9BYQ - chains F and D of the 6 polymer chains in the assembly; structure by electron microscopy, 2.20 A resolution.

# Chain F
Molecule: 12-nt DNA strand
Sequence (12 nucleotides; each row starts with the number of its first residue):
     1 AGCTCGATTT TT

# Chain D
Protein: Major DNA-binding protein
Organism: human gammaherpesvirus 4
Reference sequence: P03227 (DNBI_EBVB9); numbering as in UniProt (aligned over 1-1128)
Chain sequence (1128 residues; numbered 1 to 1128; the number before each row is that of its first residue):
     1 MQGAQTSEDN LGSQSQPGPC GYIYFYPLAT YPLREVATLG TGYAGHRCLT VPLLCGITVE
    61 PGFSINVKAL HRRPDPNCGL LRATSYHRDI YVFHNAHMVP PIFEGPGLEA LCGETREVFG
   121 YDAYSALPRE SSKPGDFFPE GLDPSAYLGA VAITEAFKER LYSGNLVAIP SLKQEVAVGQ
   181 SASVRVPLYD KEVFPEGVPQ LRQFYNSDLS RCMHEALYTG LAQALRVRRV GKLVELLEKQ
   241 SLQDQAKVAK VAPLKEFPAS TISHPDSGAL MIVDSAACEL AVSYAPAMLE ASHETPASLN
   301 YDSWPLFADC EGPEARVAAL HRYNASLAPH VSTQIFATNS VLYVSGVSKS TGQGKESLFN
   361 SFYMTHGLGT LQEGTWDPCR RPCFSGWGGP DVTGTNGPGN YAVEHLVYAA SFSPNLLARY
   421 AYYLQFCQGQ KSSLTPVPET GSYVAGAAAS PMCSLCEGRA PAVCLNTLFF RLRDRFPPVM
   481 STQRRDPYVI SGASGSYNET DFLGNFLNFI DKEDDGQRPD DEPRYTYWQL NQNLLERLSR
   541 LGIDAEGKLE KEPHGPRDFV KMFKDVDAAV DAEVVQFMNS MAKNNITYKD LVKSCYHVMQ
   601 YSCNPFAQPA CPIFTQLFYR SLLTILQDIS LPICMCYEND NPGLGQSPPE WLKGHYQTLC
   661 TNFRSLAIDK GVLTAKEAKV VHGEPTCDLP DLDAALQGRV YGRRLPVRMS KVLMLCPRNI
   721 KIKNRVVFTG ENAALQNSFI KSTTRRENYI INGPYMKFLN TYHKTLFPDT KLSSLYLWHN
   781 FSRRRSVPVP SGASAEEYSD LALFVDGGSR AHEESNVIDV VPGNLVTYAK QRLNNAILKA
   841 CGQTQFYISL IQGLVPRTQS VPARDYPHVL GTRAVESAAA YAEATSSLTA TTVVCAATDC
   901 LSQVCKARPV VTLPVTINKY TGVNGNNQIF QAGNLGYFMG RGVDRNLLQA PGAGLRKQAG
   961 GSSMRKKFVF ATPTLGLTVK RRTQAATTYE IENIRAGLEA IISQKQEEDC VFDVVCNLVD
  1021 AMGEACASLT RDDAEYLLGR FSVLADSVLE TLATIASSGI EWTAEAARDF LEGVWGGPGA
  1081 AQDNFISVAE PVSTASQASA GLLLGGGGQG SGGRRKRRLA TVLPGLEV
Not modelled in the structure: 1-8, 351-355, 391-393, 433-436, 511-524, 950-962, 982-1128
Swiss-Prot annotation at these positions:
  - region: Leu1104 to Val1128 (Required for nuclear localization)
Ion coordination: Zn2+: Cys453, Cys456, Cys464

# Interface between chain F and chain D
Contacting residue pairs (40):
  DG2(F) - Tyr937(D)  stacking on the base
  DG2(F) - Met964(D)  phosphate contact
  DC3(F) - Arg725(D)  base contact
  DC3(F) - Val726(D)  base contact
  DC3(F) - Val727(D)  base contact
  DC3(F) - Phe728(D)  base contact
  DC3(F) - Leu735(D)  sugar contact
  DC3(F) - Phe739(D)  base contact
  DC3(F) - Ser849(D)  hydrogen bond to the base
  DC3(F) - Met964(D)  sugar contact
  DT4(F) - Tyr596(D)  base contact
  DT4(F) - Arg725(D)  base contact
  DT4(F) - Asn732(D)  hydrogen bond to the phosphate
  DT4(F) - Asn934(D)  base contact
  DC5(F) - Tyr596(D)  hydrogen bond to the sugar
  DC5(F) - Asn918(D)  base contact
  DC5(F) - Tyr920(D)  sugar contact
  DC5(F) - Ala932(D)  base contact
  DC5(F) - Asn934(D)  hydrogen bond to the base
  DG6(F) - Tyr920(D)  phosphate contact
  DG6(F) - Gly922(D)  sugar contact
  DG6(F) - Val923(D)  phosphate contact
  DG6(F) - Asn924(D)  hydrogen bond to the base
  DG6(F) - Asn926(D)  base contact
  DG6(F) - Phe930(D)  sugar contact
  DA7(F) - Lys670(D)  sugar contact
  DA7(F) - Gly671(D)  phosphate contact
  DA7(F) - Lys721(D)  phosphate contact
  DA7(F) - Lys723(D)  salt bridge to the phosphate
  DA7(F) - Tyr920(D)  hydrogen bond to the phosphate
  DA7(F) - Phe930(D)  sugar contact
  DT8(F) - Asp669(D)  sugar contact
  DT8(F) - Thr674(D)  phosphate contact
  DT8(F) - Lys721(D)  salt bridge to the phosphate
  DT9(F) - Thr674(D)  phosphate contact
  DT9(F) - Arg718(D)  salt bridge to the phosphate
  DT10(F) - Phe509(D)  stacking on the base
  DT11(F) - Tyr497(D)  stacking on the base
  DT11(F) - Phe509(D)  base contact
  DT12(F) - Trp528(D)  stacking on the base
Interface residues without a listed pair, chain F (12 interface residues in all): DA1
Interface residues without a listed pair, chain D (36 interface residues in all): Arg484, Asn508, Thr921, Gln931, Phe938, Gln949

# Summary
The interface between chain F and chain D involves 12 residues on one side and 36 on the other, with 6
hydrogen bonds, 3 salt bridges and 4 aromatic stacking contacts. Among the polar pairs are DC3(F)-Ser849(D),
DC5(F)-Asn934(D) and DG6(F)-Asn924(D).
Here chain F is a 12-nt DNA strand and chain D is Major DNA-binding protein (human gammaherpesvirus 4). Entry
9BYQ (Two-subunit asymmetric unit of Epstein-Barr virus annealase BALF2 ssDNA-annealing complex) was
determined by electron microscopy.
